4BI7 - chain A; structure by X-ray diffraction, 1.60 A resolution.

Chain A:
Protein: Triosephosphate isomerase
From: Giardia intestinalis
Notes: EC 5.3.1.1
Reference sequence: P36186 (TPI1_GIAIN); numbering as in UniProt (aligned over 1-257)
Amino-acid sequence (257 residues; numbered 1 to 257; the number before each row is that of its first residue):
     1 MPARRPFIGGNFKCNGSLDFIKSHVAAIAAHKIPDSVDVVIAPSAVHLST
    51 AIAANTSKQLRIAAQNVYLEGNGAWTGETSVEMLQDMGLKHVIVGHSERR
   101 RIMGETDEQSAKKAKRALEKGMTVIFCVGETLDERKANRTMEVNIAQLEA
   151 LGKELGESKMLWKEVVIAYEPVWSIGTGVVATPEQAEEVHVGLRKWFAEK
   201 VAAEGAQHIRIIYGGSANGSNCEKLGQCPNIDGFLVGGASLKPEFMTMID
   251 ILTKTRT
Disordered / not traced: 1
Construct notes: engineered mutation Ala202 (Cys in P36186)
UniProt features mapped onto this chain:
  - active site: His96 (Electrophile), Glu170 (Proton acceptor)
  - binding site (substrate): Asn11, Lys13
Ligand contacts: 2-phosphoglycolic acid (PGA): Asn11, Lys13, His96, Glu98, Glu170, Ser174, Ile175, Gly176, Gly215, Ser216, Ala217, Leu235, Val236, Gly237, Gly238
From the paper describing this entry:
  - catalytic residues: Lys13, His96 (citing earlier work)
  - mutagenesis - C202A, C222A: unchanged catalytic activity (citing earlier work)
  - mutagenesis - C222D (17-fold), C222F (30-fold), C222K (159-fold), C222M, C222N (10-fold): decreased catalytic activity
  - mutagenesis - C222K: abolished binding to 2-PG
  - mutagenesis - C222M, C222V: unchanged stability
  - mutagenesis - C222D, C222F (Tm change 2.3 degC), C222K (DeltaTm of 6.3 degC), C222N: decreased stability
  - binding site for 2-phosphoglycolic acid: Ser216 (citing earlier work)
  - contacts within the chain: Asn218-Cys222 (hydrophobic contact), Gly219-Cys222 (hydrophobic contact), Cys222-Glu223 (hydrophobic contact), Cys222-Phe234 (hydrophobic contact), Cys222-Met248 (hydrophobic contact), Cys222-Ile251 (hydrophobic contact)
  - mutagenesis - C222V: unchanged binding to 2-phosphoglycolic acid
  - mutagenesis - C222D (83-fold), C222F (17-fold), C222M, C222N: decreased binding to 2-phosphoglycolic acid
  - mutagenesis - C222K: abolished binding to 2-phosphoglycolic acid

In short:
Bound to chain A: 2-phosphoglycolic acid. From UniProt: active-site residues His96 and Glu170 and
substrate-binding residues Asn11 and Lys13. From the paper: catalytic residues Lys13 and His96; C222D, C222F
and C222K, among others, reduce catalytic activity; 8 substitutions were tested in all.
Chain A is Triosephosphate isomerase (Giardia intestinalis); the structure, Crystal structure of a mutant
(C202A) of triosephosphate isomerase from giardia lamblia complexed with 2-phosphoglycolic acid, was
determined by X-ray diffraction, deposited together with 4BI5 and 4BI6.
